Entry 9C6S (electron microscopy, 3.52 A resolution); this record covers chains C and F of the 18 polymer chains in the assembly.

# Chain C
Molecule: Detyrosinated tubulin alpha-1A chain
From: Gallus gallus
Reference sequence: P02552 (TBA1A_CHICK); residue numbers follow UniProt; this construct covers 1-451
Amino-acid sequence (451 residues; row label = number of the first residue in the row):
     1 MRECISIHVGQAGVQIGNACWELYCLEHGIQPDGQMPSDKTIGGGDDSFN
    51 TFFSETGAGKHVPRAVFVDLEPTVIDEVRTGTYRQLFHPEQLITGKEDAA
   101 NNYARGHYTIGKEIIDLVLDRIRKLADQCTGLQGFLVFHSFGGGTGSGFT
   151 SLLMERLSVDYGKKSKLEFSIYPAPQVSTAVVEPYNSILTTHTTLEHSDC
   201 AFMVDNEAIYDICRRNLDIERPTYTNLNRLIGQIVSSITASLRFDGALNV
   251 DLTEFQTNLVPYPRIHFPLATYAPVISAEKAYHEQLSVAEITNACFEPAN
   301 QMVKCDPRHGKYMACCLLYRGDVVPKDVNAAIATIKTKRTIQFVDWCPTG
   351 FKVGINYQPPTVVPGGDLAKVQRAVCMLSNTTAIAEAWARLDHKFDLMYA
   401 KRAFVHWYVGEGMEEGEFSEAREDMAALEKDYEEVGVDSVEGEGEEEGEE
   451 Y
Disordered / not traced: 82, 218-220, 279-284, 439-451
UniProt features mapped onto this chain:
  - motif: Met-1 to Cys-4 (MREC motif)
  - active site: Glu-254
  - binding site (GTP): Gln-11, Glu-71, Ser-140, Gly-144, Thr-145, Thr-179, Asn-206, Asn-228
  - binding site (Mg(2+)): Glu-71
  - site: Tyr-451 (Involved in polymerization)
  - modified residue: Glu-445 (5-glutamyl polyglutamate)

# Chain F
Molecule: Tubulin beta-6 chain
From: Gallus gallus
Reference sequence: P09207 (TBB6_CHICK); residue numbers follow UniProt; this construct covers 1-446
Amino-acid sequence (446 residues; row label = number of the first residue in the row):
     1 MREIVHLQIGQCGNQIGAKFWEVISDEHGIDIAGNYCGNASLQLERINVY
    51 FNEAYSHKYVPRSILVDLEPGTMDSVRSSKIGPLFRPDNFIHGNSGAGNN
   101 WAKGHYTEGAELIENVMDVVRNECESCDCLQGFQLIHSLGGGTGSGMGTL
   151 LINKIREEYPDRIMNTFSVVPSPKVSDTVVEPYNAILSIHQLIENTDETF
   201 CIDNEALYDICFRTLKLTNPTYGDLNHLVSLTMSGVTTSLRFPGQLNADL
   251 RKLAVNMVPFPRLHFFMPGFAPLTARGSQQYRALSVPELTQQMFDARNMM
   301 AACDPRRGRYLTVACIFRGRMSTREVDEQLLSVQTKNSSYFVEWIPNNVK
   351 VAVCDIPPRGLKMAATFIGNNTAIQELFIRVSEQFSAMFRRKAFLHWYTG
   401 EGMDEMEFSEAEGNTNDLVSEYQQYQDATADVEEYEEAEASPEKET
Disordered / not traced: 277-281, 431-446
UniProt features mapped onto this chain:
  - motif: Met-1 to Ile-4 (MREI motif)
  - binding site (GTP): Gln-11, Glu-69, Ser-138, Gly-142, Thr-143, Gly-144, Asn-204, Asn-226
  - binding site (Mg(2+)): Glu-69

# Chain C / chain F interface
Contacting residue pairs (14):
  Thr-257(C) / Phe-394(F)
  Thr-257(C) / Trp-397(F)
  Val-260(C) / Phe-394(F)
  Pro-261(C) / Phe-394(F)  hydrogen bond (backbone-backbone)
  Pro-261(C) / His-396(F)
  Tyr-262(C) / Arg-391(F)  hydrogen bond (side chain-backbone)
  Pro-263(C) / His-396(F)
  Trp-346(C) / Val-179(F)
  Trp-346(C) / Met-388(F)
  Trp-346(C) / Arg-391(F)
  Cys-347(C) / Val-179(F)
  Thr-349(C) / Asp-177(F)
  Thr-349(C) / Val-179(F)
  Asp-438(C) / Arg-391(F)
Interface residues without a listed pair, chain C (10 interface residues in all): Gln-256
Interface residues without a listed pair, chain F (11 interface residues in all): Thr-178, Ala-387, Lys-392, Ala-393

# In short
The interface between chain C and chain F involves 10 residues on one side and 11 on the other, with 2
hydrogen bonds. Polar pairs include Tyr-262(C)/Arg-391(F) and Pro-261(C)/Phe-394(F).
Chain C is Detyrosinated tubulin alpha-1A chain and chain F is Tubulin beta-6 chain, both from Gallus gallus;
the structure, 18-mer blood cell-specific tubulin in complex with Cryptophycin-52, was determined by electron
microscopy, deposited together with 9C6R.
